1RUF - chains 3 and 4 of the 4 polymer chains in the assembly; structure by X-ray diffraction, 2.90 A resolution.

[Chain 3]
Molecule: Rhinovirus 14
Organism: Human rhinovirus 14
Notes: engineered mutation(s): N(1)219A
Reference sequence: P03303 (POLG_HRV14); residues 1-236 here correspond to UniProt positions 332-567 (UniProt number = residue number + 331)
Sequence (236 residues; numbered 1 to 236; the number before each row is that of its first residue):
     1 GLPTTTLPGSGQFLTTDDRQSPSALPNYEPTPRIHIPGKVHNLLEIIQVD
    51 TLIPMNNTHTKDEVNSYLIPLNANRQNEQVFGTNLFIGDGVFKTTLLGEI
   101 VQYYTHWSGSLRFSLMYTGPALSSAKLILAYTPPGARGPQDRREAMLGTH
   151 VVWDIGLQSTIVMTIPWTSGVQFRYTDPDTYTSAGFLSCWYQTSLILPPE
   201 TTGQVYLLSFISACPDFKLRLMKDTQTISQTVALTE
Curated features (UniProtKB/Swiss-Prot):
  - region: Ala-233 to Glu-236 (Amphipathic alpha-helix)

[Chain 4]
Molecule: Rhinovirus 14
Organism: Human rhinovirus 14
Notes: engineered mutation(s): N(1)219A
Reference sequence: P03303 (POLG_HRV14); residues 1-68 here correspond to UniProt positions 2-69 (UniProt number = residue number + 1)
Sequence (68 residues; numbered 1 to 68; the number before each row is that of its first residue):
     1 GAQVSTQKSGSHENQNILTNGSNQTFTVINYYKDAASTSSAGQSLSMDPS
    51 KFTEPVKDLMLKGAPALN
Disordered / not traced: 1-28
Curated features (UniProtKB/Swiss-Prot):
  - site: Asn-68 (Cleavage)
  - lipidation: Gly-1 (N-myristoyl glycine)

[Interface between chain 3 and chain 4]
Pairs across the interface - 32 pairs, chain 3 then chain 4:
  Asp-18(3) / Ser-39(4)
  Asp-18(3) / Ser-40(4)  hydrogen bond (side chain-backbone)
  Arg-19(3) / Ser-39(4)
  Gln-20(3) / Ile-29(4)  hydrogen bond (side chain-backbone)
  Gln-20(3) / Asn-30(4)  hydrogen bond
  Gln-20(3) / Tyr-31(4)  hydrogen bond (side chain-backbone)
  Gln-20(3) / Tyr-32(4)
  Gln-20(3) / Ser-37(4)
  Ser-21(3) / Tyr-32(4)
  Ser-21(3) / Ser-37(4)  hydrogen bond (backbone-side chain)
  Pro-22(3) / Tyr-32(4)
  Ser-23(3) / Asp-34(4)
  Ser-23(3) / Ser-37(4)
  Pro-26(3) / Asp-34(4)
  Asn-27(3) / Asp-34(4)  hydrogen bond (backbone-side chain)
  Gly-38(3) / Phe-52(4)
  Lys-39(3) / Lys-51(4)  hydrogen bond (backbone-side chain)
  Lys-39(3) / Phe-52(4)
  Val-40(3) / Phe-52(4)  hydrophobic
  His-41(3) / Ser-44(4)
  His-41(3) / Ser-46(4)
  His-41(3) / Met-47(4)
  Asn-42(3) / Met-47(4)
  Glu-45(3) / Met-47(4)
  Glu-45(3) / Asp-48(4)  hydrogen bond (side chain-backbone)
  Glu-45(3) / Pro-49(4)
  Gln-48(3) / Thr-53(4)
  Val-49(3) / Phe-52(4)  hydrophobic
  Val-49(3) / Thr-53(4)
  Gln-158(3) / Pro-65(4)
  Gln-158(3) / Ala-66(4)  hydrogen bond (side chain-backbone)
  Gln-158(3) / Leu-67(4)  hydrogen bond (side chain-backbone)
Also at the interface, not in a pair above, chain 3 (20 interface residues in all): Leu-25, Leu-44, Leu-157
Also at the interface, not in a pair above, chain 4 (21 interface residues in all): Thr-38, Gln-43

[Overview]
20 residues of chain 3 face 21 of chain 4 across their interface; the contacts include 10 hydrogen bonds.
Polar pairs include Asp-18(3)/Ser-40(4), Gln-20(3)/Ile-29(4) and Gln-20(3)/Asn-30(4).
Here chain 3 is Rhinovirus 14 and chain 4 is Rhinovirus 14, both from Human rhinovirus 14. Entry 1RUF
(Rhinovirus 14 (HRV14) (mutant with asn 1 219 replaced by ala (N219A in chain 1)) was determined by X-ray
diffraction together with 1RUC, 1RUD, 1RUE, 1RUG, 1RUH, 1RUI and 1RUJ from the same study.
